Entry 6L7C (electron microscopy, 3.34 A resolution); this record covers chains G and O of the 27 polymer chains in the assembly.

[Chain G]
Protein: Curli production assembly/transport protein CsgG
Source organism: Escherichia coli O69:H11 str. 08-4661
Reference sequence: A0A027ZN26 (A0A027ZN26_ECOLX); residues -14 to 262 here correspond to UniProt positions 1-277 (UniProt number = residue number + 15)
Sequence (277 residues; each row starts with the number of its first residue; numbers below 1 keep their minus sign (Met-14 is residue -14)):
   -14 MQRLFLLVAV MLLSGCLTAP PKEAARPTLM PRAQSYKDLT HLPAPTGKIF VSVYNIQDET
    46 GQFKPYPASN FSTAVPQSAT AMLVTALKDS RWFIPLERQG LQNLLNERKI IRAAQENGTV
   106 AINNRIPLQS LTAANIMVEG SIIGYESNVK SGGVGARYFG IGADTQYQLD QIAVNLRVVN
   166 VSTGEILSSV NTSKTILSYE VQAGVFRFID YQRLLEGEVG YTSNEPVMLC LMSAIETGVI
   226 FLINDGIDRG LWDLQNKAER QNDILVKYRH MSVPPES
Disordered / not traced: -14 to 9

[Chain O]
Protein: CsgF
Source organism: Escherichia coli
Reference sequence: B2CY45 (B2CY45_ECOLX); residues -18 to 119 here correspond to UniProt positions 1-138 (UniProt number = residue number + 19)
Sequence (138 residues; each row starts with the number of its first residue; numbers below 1 keep their minus sign (Met-18 is residue -18)):
   -18 MRVKHAVVLL MLISPLSWAG TMTFQFRNPN FGGNPNNGAF LLNSAQAQNS YKDPSYNDDF
    42 GIETPSALDN FTQAIQSQIL GGLLSNINTG KPGRMVTNDY IVDIANRDGQ LQLNVTDRKT
   102 GQTSTIQVSG LQNNSTDF
Disordered / not traced: -18 to 0, 37-119
Reported in the primary citation:
  - mutagenesis - N11A, F21D: unchanged binding to Curli production assembly/transport protein CsgG (chain G)

[How chain G and chain O interact]
Residue-residue contacts (16):
  Asn133(G) - Thr4(O)
  Ser136(G) - Phe5(O)
  Gly137(G) - Phe5(O)
  Gly138(G) - Phe5(O)
  Gly138(G) - Phe7(O)
  Val139(G) - Phe7(O)
  Gly140(G) - Phe7(O)
  Gly140(G) - Phe12(O)
  Ala141(G) - Phe12(O)
  Arg142(G) - Asn11(O)  hydrogen bond
  Arg142(G) - Phe12(O)
  Ala148(G) - Phe12(O)
  Asp149(G) - Phe12(O)
  Thr150(G) - Phe7(O)
  Gln151(G) - Phe7(O)
  Gln153(G) - Thr4(O)
Interface residues without a listed pair, chain O (7 interface residues in all): Met3, Gly13
Interface features reported in the paper:
  - hot spots on chain O (mutagenesis) - R8A, N9A, L22D, L23D: decreased binding to Curli production assembly/transport protein CsgG (chain G)
  - hot spots on chain O (mutagenesis) - F5D, F7D, F12D: abolished binding to Curli production assembly/transport protein CsgG (chain G)
  - hot spots on chain O (mutagenesis) - N11A, F21D: unchanged binding to Curli production assembly/transport protein CsgG (chain G)

[In short]
The interface between chain G and chain O involves 13 residues on one side and 7 on the other, with 1 hydrogen
bond. Its one hydrogen-bonded contact is Arg142(G)-Asn11(O). The paper reports that R8A, N9A and L22D of chain
O, among others, reduce binding to Curli production assembly/transport protein CsgG (chain G); F5D, F7D and
F12D of chain O abolish binding to Curli production assembly/transport protein CsgG (chain G); 9 substitutions
were tested in all.
Chain G is Curli production assembly/transport protein CsgG (Escherichia coli O69:H11 str. 08-4661) and chain
O is CsgF (Escherichia coli); the structure, CsgFG complex with substrate CsgAN6 peptide in Curli biogenesis
system, was determined by electron microscopy, deposited together with 6L7A.
